Entry 6CH7 (X-ray diffraction, 3.80 A resolution); this record covers chains G and R of the 6 polymer chains in the assembly.

[Chain G]
Protein: Envelope glycoprotein gp120
Organism: Human immunodeficiency virus 1
UniProt: Q2N0S6 (Q2N0S6_9HIV1); the construct lacks a stretch of the UniProt sequence and is renumbered around it, so the offset changes along the chain: 31-139 = UniProt 30-138; 148-185 = UniProt 139-176; 187-306 = UniProt 186-305; 309-321 = UniProt 306-318; 2 more segments
Amino-acid sequence (479 residues; row label = number of the first residue in the row; note: 12 numbers in that range are skipped by the numbering (no residue carries them; nothing is unmodelled there); a row labelled like 185A-185I holds insertion residues (185A, then the next letters in order)):
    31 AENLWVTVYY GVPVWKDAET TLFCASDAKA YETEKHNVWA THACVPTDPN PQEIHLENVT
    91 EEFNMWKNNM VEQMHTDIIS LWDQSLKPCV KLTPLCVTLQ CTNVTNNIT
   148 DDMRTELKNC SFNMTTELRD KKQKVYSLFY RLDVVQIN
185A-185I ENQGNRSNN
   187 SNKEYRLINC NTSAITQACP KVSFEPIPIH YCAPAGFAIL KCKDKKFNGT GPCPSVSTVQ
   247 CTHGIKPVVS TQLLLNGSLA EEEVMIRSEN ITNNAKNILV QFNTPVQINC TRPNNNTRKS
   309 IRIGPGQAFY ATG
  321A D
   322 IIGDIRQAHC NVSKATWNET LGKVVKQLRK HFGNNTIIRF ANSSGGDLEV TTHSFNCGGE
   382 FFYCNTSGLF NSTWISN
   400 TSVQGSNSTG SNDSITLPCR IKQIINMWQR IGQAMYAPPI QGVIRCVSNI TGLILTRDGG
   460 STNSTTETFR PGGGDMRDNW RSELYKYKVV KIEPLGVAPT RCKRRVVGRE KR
Disordered / not traced: 31, 148-150, 185A-185I, 400-409, 508-511
Sequence notes: conflict Thr-152 (Gly143 in Q2N0S6), Asn-332 (Thr330 in Q2N0S6), Cys-501 (Ala498 in Q2N0S6)
Disulfide bonds: Cys-54/Cys-74, Cys-119/Cys-205, Cys-126/Cys-196, Cys-131/Cys-157, Cys-218/Cys-247, Cys-228/Cys-239, Cys-296/Cys-331, Cys-378/Cys-445, Cys-385/Cys-418
Covalent attachments: glycan linked to Asn-88, Asn-156, Asn-332; N-acetylglucosamine (NAG) linked to Asn-133, Asn-160, Asn-197, Asn-234, Asn-262, Asn-276, Asn-295, Asn-301, Asn-355, Asn-386, Asn-392, Asn-448; covalent link Lys-231/Glu-268
From the paper describing this entry:
  - post-translational modification sites: Asn-88, Asn-133, Asn-156, Asn-301, Asn-332, Asn-386, Asn-392

[Chain R]
Protein: BG18 Light Chain
Organism: Homo sapiens
Amino-acid sequence (215 residues; numbered 1 to 215; the number before each row is that of its first residue):
     1 WASSELTQPP SVSVSPGQTA RITCSGAPLT SRFTYWYRQK PGQAPVLIIS RSSQRSSGWS
    61 GRFSASWSGT TVTLTIRGVQ ADDEADYYCQ SSDTSDSYKM FGGGTKLTVL GQPAAAPSVT
   121 LFPPSSEELQ ANKATLVCLI SDFYPGAVTV AWKADSSPVK AGVETTTPSK QSNNKYAASS
   181 YLSLTPEQWK SHKSYSCQVT HEGSTVEKTV APTEC
Disordered / not traced: 1-4
Disulfide bonds: Cys-24/Cys-89, Cys-138/Cys-197

[Interface between chain G and chain R]
Pairs across the interface (8):
  Asn-137(G) / Gln-54(R)
  Asn-137(G) / Arg-55(R)  hydrogen bond (side chain-backbone)
  Asn-137(G) / Ser-56(R)
  Ile-138(G) / Trp-67(R)
  Thr-139(G) / Thr-30(R)  hydrogen bond (side chain-backbone)
  Thr-139(G) / Ser-31(R)
  Asp-325(G) / Gln-54(R)  hydrogen bond
  Ile-326(G) / Gln-54(R)
Interface residues without a listed pair, chain R (7 interface residues in all): Phe-33
From the paper, about this interface:
  - pairs named by the authors: Ile-138(G)/Trp-67(R), Thr-139(G)/Thr-30(R) (hydrogen bond), Asp-325(G)/Gln-54(R) (hydrogen bond)
  - epitope / paratope residues, chain G: Ile-138(G), Thr-139(G), Asp-325(G)
  - epitope / paratope residues, chain R: Thr-30(R), Gln-54(R), Trp-67(R)

[Summary]
Chain G and chain R form an interface of 5 and 7 residues respectively, with 3 hydrogen bonds. Polar contacts
include Asn-137(G)/Arg-55(R), Thr-139(G)/Thr-30(R) and Asp-325(G)/Gln-54(R). The paper describes a contact
between Ile-138(G) and Trp-67(R); hydrogen bonds between Thr-139(G) and Thr-30(R) and Asp-325(G) and
Gln-54(R). The paper reports epitope/paratope residues Ile-138(G), Thr-139(G) and Thr-30(R) among others;
modification sites Asn-88(G), Asn-133(G) and Asn-156(G) among others.
Here chain G is Envelope glycoprotein gp120 (Human immunodeficiency virus 1) and chain R is BG18 Light Chain
(Homo sapiens). Entry 6CH7 (XFEL crystal structure of a natively-glycosylated BG505 SOSIP.664 HIV-1 Envelope
Trimer in complex with the broadly-neutralizing ...) was determined by X-ray diffraction together with 6CH8,
6CH9 and 6CHB from the same study.
